2IH3 - chains B and C of the 3 polymer chains in the assembly; structure by X-ray diffraction, 1.72 A resolution.

== Chain B ==
Protein: FAB Light Chain
Organism: Mus musculus
Notes: antibody fragment or engineered binder
Chain sequence (212 residues; each row starts with the number of its first residue):
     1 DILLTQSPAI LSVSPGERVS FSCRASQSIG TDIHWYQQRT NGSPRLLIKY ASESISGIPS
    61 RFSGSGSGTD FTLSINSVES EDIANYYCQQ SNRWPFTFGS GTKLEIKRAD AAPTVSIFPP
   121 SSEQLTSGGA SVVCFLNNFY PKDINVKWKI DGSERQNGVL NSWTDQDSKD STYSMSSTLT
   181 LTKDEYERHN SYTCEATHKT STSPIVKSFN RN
Cystine bridges: Cys23-Cys88, Cys134-Cys194

== Chain C ==
Protein: Voltage-gated potassium channel
Organism: Streptomyces lividans
UniProt: P0A334 (KCSA_STRLI); residue numbers follow UniProt; this construct covers 3-122
Chain sequence (122 residues; row label = number of the first residue in the row):
     1 MAPMLSGLLA RLVKLLLGRH GSALHWRAAG AATVLLVIVL LAGSYLAVLA ERGAPGAQLI
    61 TYPRALWWAC ETATTVAYGD LYPVTLWGRL VAVVVMVAGI TSFGLVTAAL ATWFVGREQE
   121 RR
Disordered / not traced: 1-23, 122
Differences from the reference sequence: cloning artifact (1-2); engineered mutation Ala69 (Ser in P0A334), Cys70 (Val in P0A334); modified residue (77)
Modified positions: Ala77 (d-alanine; DAL)
Curated features (UniProtKB/Swiss-Prot):
  - motif: Thr75, Val76, Tyr78 to Asp80 (Selectivity filter)
  - mutagenesis: Glu71 (E71A: Prevents channel inactivation)
Metal / ion sites: K+ site 1: Thr75, Val76; K+ site 2 near Thr75 (its only coordinating residue here); K+ site 3: Val76, Ala77; K+ site 4: Ala77, Tyr78
Small-molecule neighbours: 1EM ((1S)-2-hydroxy-1-[(nonanoyloxy)methyl]ethyl myristate): Leu41, Tyr45, Tyr62, Pro63, Arg64, Leu66, Trp67, Cys70, Val84, Thr85, Leu86, Arg89, Leu90, Val93

== Interface between chain B and chain C ==
Pairs across the interface (18; chain B residue first):
  Asp32(B) - Arg64(C)  salt bridge
  Ser91(B) - Ile60(C)
  Asn92(B) - Ala57(C)
  Asn92(B) - Gln58(C)
  Asn92(B) - Ile60(C)
  Arg93(B) - Gly56(C)  hydrogen bond (side chain-backbone)
  Arg93(B) - Ala57(C)
  Arg93(B) - Gln58(C)
  Arg93(B) - Ile60(C)
  Trp94(B) - Arg52(C)
  Trp94(B) - Gly53(C)
  Trp94(B) - Ala54(C)
  Trp94(B) - Pro55(C)
  Trp94(B) - Gly56(C)  hydrogen bond (backbone-backbone)
  Trp94(B) - Ala57(C)  hydrogen bond (backbone-backbone)
  Trp94(B) - Ile60(C)
  Phe96(B) - Arg52(C)
  Phe96(B) - Ile60(C)  hydrophobic
Other interface residues (no listed pair), chain B (7 interface residues in all): Asp1

== Overview ==
The interface between chain B and chain C involves 7 residues on one side and 9 on the other, with 3 hydrogen
bonds and 1 salt bridge. Polar pairs include Asp32(B)-Arg64(C), Arg93(B)-Gly56(C) and Trp94(B)-Gly56(C).
Compound 1EM is bound between chain B and chain C.
Here chain B is FAB Light Chain (Mus musculus) and chain C is Voltage-gated potassium channel (Streptomyces
lividans). Entry 2IH3 (Ion selectivity in a semi-synthetic K+ channel locked in the conductive conformation)
was determined by X-ray diffraction, deposited together with 2IH1.
